8ZME - chains A and R of the 5 polymer chains in the assembly; structure by electron microscopy, 3.20 A resolution.

== Chain A ==
Protein: engineered G13
Source organism: Homo sapiens
Chain sequence (230 residues; row label = number of the first residue in the row):
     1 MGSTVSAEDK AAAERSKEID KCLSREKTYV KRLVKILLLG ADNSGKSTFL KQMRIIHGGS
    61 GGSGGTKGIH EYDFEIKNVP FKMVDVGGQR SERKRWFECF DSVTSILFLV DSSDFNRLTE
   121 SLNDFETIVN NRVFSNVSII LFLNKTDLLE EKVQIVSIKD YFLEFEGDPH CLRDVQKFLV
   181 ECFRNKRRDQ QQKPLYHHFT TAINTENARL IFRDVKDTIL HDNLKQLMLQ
Disordered / not traced: 1-7, 57-66
From the paper describing this entry:
  - specificity-determining residues: M228 (proposed by the authors, not directly observed)

== Chain R ==
Protein: Proteinase-activated receptor 2
Source organism: Homo sapiens
UniProt: P55085 (PAR2_HUMAN); residue numbers follow UniProt; this construct covers 1-397
Chain sequence (397 residues; row label = number of the first residue in the row):
     1 MRSPSAAWLL GAAILLAASL SCSGTIQGTN RSSKGRSLIG KVDGTSHVTG KGVTVETVFS
    61 VDEFSASVLT GKLTTVFLPI VYTIVFVVGL PSNGMALWVF LFRTKKKHPA VIYMANLALA
   121 DLLSVIWFPL KIAYHIHGNN WIYGEALCNV LIGFFYGNMY CSILFMTCLS VQRYWVIVNP
   181 MGHSRKKANI AIGISLAIWL LILLVTIPLY VVKQTIFIPA LNITTCHDVL PEQLLVGDMF
   241 NYFLSLAIGV FLFPAFLTAS AYVLMIRMLR SSAMDENSEK KRKRAIKLIV TVLAMYLICF
   301 TPSNLLLVVH YFLIKSQGQS HVYALYIVAL CLSTLNSCID PFVYYFVSHD FRDHAKNALL
   361 CRSVRTVKQM QVSLTSKKHS RKSSSYSSSS TTVKTSY
Disordered / not traced: 1-36, 43-56, 181-185, 359-397
Disulfide bonds: C148-C226
UniProt features mapped onto this chain:
  - site: R36, S37 (Cleavage)
  - lipidation: C361 (S-palmitoyl cysteine)
  - glycosylation (N-linked (GlcNAc...) asparagine): N30, N222
  - mutagenesis: N30 (N30A: Increases sensitivity towards tryptase. Decreases cell surface expression; when associated with A-222), H135 (H135Y: Slight reduction in ligand-mediated receptor activation), F154 (F154A: Severe reduction in ligand-mediated receptor activation), G157 (G157C/M: Severe reduction in ligand-mediated receptor activation), Y210 (Y210L: No defect in ligand-mediated receptor activation), N222 (N222A: Decreases cell surface expression; when associated with A-30. Loss of sensitivity towards all tested proteases; N222Q: No defect in ligand-mediated receptor activation), H227 (H227A: No defect in ligand-mediated receptor activation; H227Q: Slight reduction in ligand-mediated receptor activation), D228 (D228A/N: Severe reduction in ligand-mediated receptor activation), I327 (I327L: Slight reduction in ligand-mediated receptor activation), A355 to S363 (Abolishes signaling through accumulation of intracellular calcium and phosphoinositide; no effect in signaling through MAPK), C361 (C361A: Loss of palmitoylation; increases surface expression and internalization following trypsin activation, decreases sensitivity and intracellular calcium signaling, increases ERK activation ...), S363 (S363A: Reduces receptor desensitization and internalization, activates ERK1/2; when associated with A-366), 1 further mutagenesis entry in UniProt
From the paper describing this entry:
  - contacts within the chain: S37-D228 (backbone contact), L38-L230 (backbone contact), I39-I314 (hydrophobic contact), I39-L235 (hydrophobic contact), K41-S60 (backbone contact), S37-H227, D228-Y323 (hydrogen bond), I216-L230 (hydrophobic contact), Y296-F300, S37-H310, S37-Y311, S37-Y323
  - mutagenesis - I39V, H227A, D228A, V229A, L230A, P231A, H310A, Y311A, Y323A: decreased signaling with engineered G13 (chain A)
  - conformationally variable residues (helix shift, order/disorder transition, side-chain flip): I39, D62, N158, R173, G182 to R185, K283, Y296, F300, H310, I314, N336, D340, Y344
  - mutagenesis - I39L, A110L: unchanged signaling with engineered G13 (chain A)
  - mutagenesis - D62A: abolished signaling with engineered G13 (chain A)
  - mutagenesis - I39V, D62A: unchanged expression
  - mutagenesis - F346A, F351A: unchanged signaling
  - mutagenesis - A110L: abolished signaling
  - mutagenesis - D62A: decreased signaling

== Chain A / chain R interface ==
Residue-residue contacts (17):
  Y196(A) with D275(R)
  D217(A) with D275(R); S278(R), hydrogen bond
  H221(A) with S278(R), hydrogen bond; K281(R)
  N223(A) with P180(R)
  L224(A) with I177(R), hydrophobic
  Q226(A) with H108(R), hydrogen bond
  L227(A) with Q172(R); R173(R); I177(R), hydrophobic
  M228(A) with F100(R), hydrophobic; M114(R), hydrophobic
  L229(A) with R173(R); A285(R), hydrophobic
  Q230(A) with K281(R); R284(R), hydrogen bond (backbone-side chain)
Interface residues without a listed pair, chain A (14 interface residues in all): P194, I219, L220, K225
Interface residues without a listed pair, chain R (22 interface residues in all): A110, V111, V176, M265, L269, N277, L288, I289, V347, D350
From the paper, about this interface:
  - specific contacts: F100(R)-M228(A) (hydrophobic contact), A110(R)-M228(A) (hydrophobic contact), M114(R)-M228(A) (hydrophobic contact)
  - interface residues, chain A: L224(A), M228(A), L229(A)
  - interface residues, chain R: I177(R), M265(R), L288(R), V347(R)

== In short ==
Chain A and chain R form an interface of 14 and 22 residues respectively, with 4 hydrogen bonds. Among the
polar pairs are D217(A)-S278(R), H221(A)-S278(R) and Q226(A)-H108(R). The authors report hydrophobic contacts
between F100(R) and M228(A), A110(R) and M228(A) and M114(R) and M228(A). From the paper: I39V, H227A and
D228A of chain R, among others, reduce signaling with engineered G13 (chain A); interface residues L224(A),
M228(A) and I177(R) among others; 14 substitutions were tested in all.
Here chain A is engineered G13 and chain R is Proteinase-activated receptor 2, both from Homo sapiens. Entry
8ZME (Protease-activated receptor-2 (PAR2)/miniG13 complex) was determined by electron microscopy (same
publication as 8ZMD).
